Entry 6NY6 (X-ray diffraction, 3.74 A resolution); this record covers chains A and K of the 23 polymer chains in the assembly.

Chain A:
Molecule: 16S rRNA
Source organism: Thermus thermophilus HB8
Sequence (1523 nucleotides; row label = number of the first residue in the row; note: 46 numbers in that range are skipped by the numbering (no residue carries them; nothing is unmodelled there); a row labelled like 190A-190L holds insertion residues (190A, then the next letters in order); numbering starts at 0):
     0 UUUGUUGGAGAGUUUGAUCCUGGCUCAGGGUGAACGCUGGCGGCGUGCCU
    50 AAGACAUGCAAGUCGUGCGGG
    73 CCGCGGGGUUUU
    88 ACUCCG
    95 UGGUC
   101 AGCGGCGGACGGGUGAGUAACGCGUGGGU
  129A G
   130 ACCUACCCGGAAGAGGGGGACAACCCGGGGAAACUCGGGCUAAUCCCCCA
   180 UGUGGACCCGC
190A-190L CCCUUGGGGUGU
   191 GUCCAAAGGGCUUU
   216 GCCCGCUUCCGGAUGGGCCCGCGUCCCAUCAGCUAGUUGGUGGGGUAAUG
   266 GCCCACCAAGGCGACGACGGGUAGCCGGUCUGAGAGGAUGGCCGGCCACA
   316 GGGGCACUGAGACACGGGCCCCACUCCUACGGGAGGCAGCAGUUAGGAAU
   366 CUUCCGCAAUGGGCGCAAGCCUGACGGAGCGACGCCGCUUGGAGGAAGAA
   416 GCCCUUCGGGGUGUAAACUCCUGAA
   442 CCCGGGACGAAACCCCCGACGA
   474 GGGGACUGACGGUACCGGG
   494 GUAAUAGCGCCGGCCAACUCCGUGCCAGCAGCCGCGGUAAUACGGAGGGC
   544 GCGAGCGUUACCCGGAUUCACUGGGCGUAAAGGGCGUGUAGGCGGCCUGG
   594 GGCGUCCCAUGUGAAAGACCACGGCUCAACCGUGGGGGAGCGUGGGAUAC
   644 GCUCAGGCUAGACGGUGGGAGAGGGUGGUGGAAUUCCCGGAGUAGCGGUG
   694 AAAUGCGCAGAUACCGGGAGGAACGCCGAUGGCGAAGGCAGCCACCUGGU
   744 CCACCCGUGACGCUGAGGCGCGAAAGCGUGGGGAGCAAACCGGAUUAGAU
   794 ACCCGGGUAGUCCACGCCCUAAACGAUGCGCGCUAGGUCUCUGGGUCU
   848 CCUGGGGGCCGAAGCUAACGCGUUAAGCGCGCCGCCUGGGGAGUACGGCC
   898 GCAAGGCUGAAACUCAAAGGAAUUGACGGGGGCCCGCACAAGCGGUGGAG
   948 CAUGUGGUUUAAUUCGAAGCAACGCGAAGAACCUUACCAGGCCUUGACAU
   998 GCUAGG
 1003A G
  1004 AACCCGGGUGAAAGCCUGGGGUGCCCC
1030A-1030D GCGA
  1031 GGGGAGCCCUAGCACAGGUGCUGCAUGGCCGUCGUCAGCUCGUGCCGUGA
  1081 GGUGUUGGGUUAAGUCCCGCAACGAGCGCAACCCCCGCCGUUAGUUGCCA
  1131 GCGGUUCGGCCGGGCACUCUAACGGGACUGCCCGCGAAA
  1171 GCGGGAGGAAGGAGGGGACGACGUCUGGUCAGCAUGGCCCUUACGGCCUG
  1221 GGCGACACACGUGCUACAAUGCCCACUACAAAGCGAUGCCACCCGGCAAC
  1271 GGGGAGCUAAUCGCAAAAAGGUGGGCCCAGUUCGGAUUGGGGUCUGCAAC
  1321 CCGACCCCAUGAAGCCGGAAUCGCUAGUAAUCGCGGAUCAG
 1361A C
  1362 CAUGCCGCGGUGAAUACGUUCCCGGGCCUUGUACACACCGCCCGUCACGC
  1412 CAUGGGAGCGGGCUCUACCCGAAGUCGCCGGG
  1446 AGCCUACGGG
  1459 CAGGCGCCGAGGGUAGGGCCCGUGACUGGGGCGAAGUCGUAACAAGGUAG
  1509 CUGUACCGGAAGGUGCGGCUGGAUCA
1534A-1534E CCUCC
  1539 CUUUCU
Unresolved in the structure: 0-4, 1534A-1534E
Modified positions: PSU (pseudouridine-5'-monophosphate) at position 1540; PSU (pseudouridine-5'-monophosphate) at position 1541
Metal / ion sites: Mg2+ site 1 near U5 (its only coordinating residue here); Mg2+ site 2 near G7 (its only coordinating residue here); Mg2+ site 3: G11, U12, G22; Mg2+ site 4 near G21 (its only coordinating residue here); Mg2+ site 5 near G38 (its only coordinating residue here); Mg2+ site 6: C48, U114, G115; Mg2+ site 7 near A53 (its only coordinating residue here); Mg2+ site 8: G111, G112; Mg2+ site 9: A116, G117, G289; Mg2+ site 10: G124, U125, G236; Mg2+ site 11: U133, U229, G230; Mg2+ site 12 near A151 (its only coordinating residue here); 93 more Mg2+ sites not listed

Chain K:
Molecule: 30S ribosomal protein S11
Source organism: Thermus thermophilus HB8
UniProt: P80376 (RS11_THET8); residues 1-129 here = UniProt positions 1-129
Chain sequence (129 residues; each row starts with the number of its first residue):
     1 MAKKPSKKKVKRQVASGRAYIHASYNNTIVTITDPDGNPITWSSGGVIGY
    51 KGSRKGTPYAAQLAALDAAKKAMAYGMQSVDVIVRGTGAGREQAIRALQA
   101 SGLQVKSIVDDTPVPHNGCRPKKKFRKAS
Unresolved in the structure: 1-10, 127-129

How chain A and chain K interact:
Contacting residue pairs (73):
  G674(A) with His116(K), base contact
  A675(A) with Val114(K), hydrogen bond to the sugar; His116(K), hydrogen bond to the sugar
  A676(A) with Pro113(K), sugar contact; Pro115(K), sugar contact; Cys119(K), base contact
  U677(A) with Cys119(K), sugar contact
  G683(A) with Gly37(K), base contact; Asn38(K), hydrogen bond to the base; Pro39(K), base contact
  A684(A) with Asn38(K), sugar contact; Pro39(K), hydrogen bond to the sugar
  G685(A) with Pro39(K), sugar contact; Ile40(K), phosphate contact; Trp42(K), sugar contact
  U686(A) with Trp42(K), hydrogen bond to the sugar
  A687(A) with Trp42(K), sugar contact; Lys71(K), salt bridge to the phosphate
  G688(A) with Ser44(K), hydrogen bond to the phosphate; Gly46(K), phosphate contact
  C689(A) with Asn27(K), hydrogen bond to the phosphate; Ile29(K), phosphate contact; Ser44(K), hydrogen bond to the phosphate; Gly45(K), phosphate contact; Gly46(K), hydrogen bond to the phosphate; Lys55(K), salt bridge to the phosphate
  G690(A) with Asn27(K), hydrogen bond to the phosphate; Ile29(K), phosphate contact; Lys55(K), base contact
  G691(A) with Asn26(K), hydrogen bond to the phosphate; Gly52(K), base contact; Lys55(K), base contact
  U692(A) with Asn26(K), hydrogen bond to the phosphate; Gly52(K), base contact; Ser53(K), hydrogen bond to the base; Lys124(K), phosphate contact
  A694(A) with Ser53(K), sugar contact
  A695(A) with Lys51(K), phosphate contact; Gly52(K), phosphate contact; Ser53(K), hydrogen bond to the phosphate; Arg54(K), salt bridge to the phosphate
  A704(A) with Trp42(K), base contact
  U705(A) with Ile29(K), base contact
  A706(A) with Ile29(K), sugar contact; Thr31(K), sugar contact
  C707(A) with Tyr20(K), hydrogen bond to the phosphate; Thr31(K), sugar contact; Gly37(K), hydrogen bond to the sugar; Pro39(K), base contact; Arg85(K), salt bridge to the phosphate
  C708(A) with Tyr20(K), hydrogen bond to the phosphate; Asp36(K), hydrogen bond to the sugar; Gly37(K), sugar contact; Arg85(K), salt bridge to the phosphate
  A716(A) with Asn117(K), hydrogen bond to the sugar; Gly118(K), base contact
  C717(A) with Asn117(K), sugar contact
  G718(A) with His116(K), base contact; Asn117(K), sugar contact
  G778(A) with Arg120(K), hydrogen bond to the sugar
  C779(A) with Arg120(K), sugar contact; Pro121(K), sugar contact; Lys122(K), phosphate contact
  A780(A) with Lys122(K), salt bridge to the phosphate; Lys123(K), hydrogen bond to the phosphate
  C795(A) with Lys123(K), phosphate contact
  C796(A) with Lys123(K), salt bridge to the phosphate
  C797(A) with Lys124(K), salt bridge to the phosphate
  G798(A) with Lys122(K), salt bridge to the phosphate
  G1523(A) with Lys123(K), phosphate contact
  C1524(A) with Arg120(K), salt bridge to the phosphate; Arg126(K), salt bridge to the phosphate
  G1525(A) with Arg120(K), salt bridge to the phosphate
Also at the interface, not in a pair above, chain A (36 interface residues in all): G714, A715
Also at the interface, not in a pair above, chain K (39 interface residues in all): Arg12, His22, Ser24, Thr33, Val47

Summary:
36 residues of chain A and 39 residues of chain K are in contact; the contacts include 21 hydrogen bonds and
12 salt bridges. Among the polar pairs are G683(A)-Asn38(K), U692(A)-Ser53(K) and A675(A)-Val114(K). The Mg2+
site 3 is built by G11(A), U12(A) and G22(A).
Chain A is 16S rRNA and chain K is 30S ribosomal protein S11, both from Thermus thermophilus HB8; the
structure, Structure of dimeric Escherichia coli toxin YoeB bound to the Thermus thermophilus 30S ribosome,
was determined by X-ray diffraction.
